PDB entry 9CL7 | electron microscopy, 3.83 A resolution | chains C and E of the 6 polymer chains in the assembly

Chain C:
Protein: Proliferating cell nuclear antigen
From: Homo sapiens
UniProt: P12004 (PCNA_HUMAN); residue numbers follow UniProt; this construct covers 1-261
Amino-acid sequence (261 residues; each row starts with the number of its first residue):
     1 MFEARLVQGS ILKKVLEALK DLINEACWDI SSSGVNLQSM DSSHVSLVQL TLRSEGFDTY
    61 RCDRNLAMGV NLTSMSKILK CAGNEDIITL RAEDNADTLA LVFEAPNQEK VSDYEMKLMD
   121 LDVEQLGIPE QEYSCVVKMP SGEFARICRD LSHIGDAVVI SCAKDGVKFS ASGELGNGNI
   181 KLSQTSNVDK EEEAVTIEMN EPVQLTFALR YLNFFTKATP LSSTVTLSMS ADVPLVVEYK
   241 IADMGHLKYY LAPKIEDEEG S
Swiss-Prot annotation at these positions:
  - DNA-binding region: R61 to K80
  - modified residue: K14 (N6-acetyllysine), K77 (N6-acetyllysine), K80 (N6-acetyllysine), Y211 (Phosphotyrosine), K248 (N6-acetyllysine)
  - cross-link (Glycyl lysine isopeptide (Lys-Gly)): K164 (interchain with G-Cter in SUMO2), K254 (interchain with G-Cter in SUMO2)
  - natural variant: S228 (S228I: In ATLD2)
  - mutagenesis: K13 (K13R: Inhibits acetylation, recruitment to DNA damage sites, inducible ubiquitination and protein degradation, DNA replication and repair synthesis efficiencies, but homotrimer formation, nuclear ...), K14 (K14R: Inhibits acetylation, recruitment to DNA damage sites, inducible ubiquitination and protein degradation, DNA replication and repair synthesis efficiencies, but homotrimer formation, nuclear ...), K20 (K20R: Inhibits acetylation, recruitment to DNA damage sites, inducible ubiquitination and protein degradation, DNA replication and repair synthesis efficiencies, but homotrimer formation, nuclear ...), M40 (M40A: Complete loss of interaction with UHRF2), S43 to V45 (No effect on POLD3-binding. Impairs binding to ALKBH2), K77 (K77A: Inhibits recruitment to DNA damage sites, but nuclear localization is similar as the wild-type; in association with A-80 ...), K80 (K80A: Inhibits recruitment to DNA damage sites, but nuclear localization is similar as the wild-type; in association with A-77 ...), Q125 to I128 (Strong decrease in POLD3-binding. Impairs binding to ALKBH2), I128 (I128A: Complete loss of interaction with UHRF2), K164 (K164R: Abolishes ubiquitination. No effect on interaction with SHPRH), V188 to K190 (No effect on POLD3-binding. No effect on ALKBH2-binding), Y211 (Y211F: Alters chromatin-associated PCNA stability and its function in DNA replication and repair), 3 further mutagenesis entries in UniProt
Cystine bridges: C135-C162

Chain E:
Protein: Fanconi-associated nuclease 1
From: Homo sapiens
Notes: EC 3.1.21.-, 3.1.4.1
UniProt: Q9Y2M0 (FAN1_HUMAN); numbering as in UniProt (aligned over 372-1010)
Amino-acid sequence (639 residues; each row starts with the number of its first residue):
   372 HPYYLRSFLV VLKTVLENED DMLLFDEQEK GIVTKFYQLS ATGQKLYVRL FQRKLSWIKM
   432 TKLEYEEIAL DLTPVIEELT NAGFLQTESE LQELSEVLEL LSAPELKSLA KTFHLVNPNG
   492 QKQQLVDAFL KLAKQRSVCT WGKNKPGIGA VILKRAKALA GQSVRICKGP RAVFSRILLL
   552 FSLTDSMEDE DAACGGQGQL STVLLVNLGR MEFPSYTINR KTHIFQDRDD LIRYAAATHM
   612 LSDISSAMAN GNWEEAKELA QCAKRDWNRL KNHPSLRCHE DLPLFLRCFT VGWIYTRILS
   672 RFVEILQRLH MYEEAVRELE SLLSQRIYCP DSRGRWWDRL ALNLHQHLKR LEPTIKCITE
   732 GLADPEVRTG HRLSLYQRAV RLRESPSCKK FKHLFQQLPE MAVQDVKHVT ITGRLCPQRG
   792 MCKSVFVMEA GEAADPTTVL CSVEELALAH YRRSGFDQGI HGEGSTFSTL YGLLLWDIIF
   852 MDGIPDVFRN ACQAFPLDLC TDSFFTSRRP ALEARLQLIH DAPEESLRAW VAATWHEQEG
   912 RVASLVSWDR FTSLQQAQDL VSCLGGPVLS GVCRHLAADF RHCRGGLPDL VVWNSQSRHF
   972 KLVEVKGPND RLSHKQMIWL AELQKLGAEV EVCHVVAVG
Not modelled in the structure: 561-577, 788-797
Swiss-Prot annotation at these positions:
  - binding site (Mn(2+)): E834, D960, E975, V976
  - natural variant: C871 (C871R: In KMIN), Q929 (Q929P: In KMIN), G937 (G937D: In KMIN), D960 (D960N: In KMIN)
  - mutagenesis: L477 (L477P: Still localized to sites of DNA damage but the strength of the signal is diminished), R706 (R706A: Strongly reduced affinity for sites that have a 5'-terminal phosphate anchor at a flap of 1 nucleotide; when associated with A-952), Q864 (Q864A: Loss of nuclease activity; when associated with A-960; A-975 and A-977), R952 (R952A: Strongly reduced affinity for sites that have a 5'-terminal phosphate anchor at a flap of 1 nucleotide; when associated with A-706), D960 (D960A: Loss of nuclease activity. Loss of nuclease activity; when associated with A-864; A-975 and A-977), E975 (E975A: Loss of nuclease activity; when associated with A-864; A-960 and A-977), K977 (K977A: Loss of nuclease activity; when associated with A-864; A-960 and A-975), D981 to R982 (Loss of nuclease activity)
Reported in the primary citation:
  - binding site for DNA (46-MER) with (CAG)2 extrusion: Y374, R420, R424, K425, K482
  - catalytic residues: D960
  - disease-associated variants - R507H: decreased binding to Proliferating cell nuclear antigen (chain C)
  - mutagenesis - R507H: unchanged catalytic activity on 70mM KCl
  - conformationally variable residues (loop rearrangement): R507
  - mutagenesis - Q506A/R507A/S508A/V509A, R507A, R507H: decreased catalytic activity on PCNA

Interface between chain C and chain E:
Contacting residue pairs (25):
  M40(C) with T511(E), hydrogen bond
  D41(C) with H485(E), salt bridge
  S42(C) with T483(E); F484(E)
  S43(C) with F484(E)
  H44(C) with S508(E); T511(E), hydrogen bond; W512(E), hydrogen bond
  V45(C) with V509(E)
  D156(C) with V487(E)
  R210(C) with H485(E), hydrogen bond (side chain-backbone); V487(E)
  Y211(C) with F484(E); H485(E)
  F214(C) with H485(E)
  D232(C) with R507(E), salt bridge
  P234(C) with V509(E), hydrophobic; K514(E)
  A252(C) with S508(E); V509(E), hydrophobic
  P253(C) with R507(E)
  K254(C) with Q506(E)
  I255(C) with R507(E)
  E258(C) with Q506(E), hydrogen bond; R507(E)
Other interface residues (no listed pair), chain C (20 interface residues in all): D21, L22, L126
Other interface residues (no listed pair), chain E (13 interface residues in all): L486, I519
Interface features reported in the paper:
  - specific contacts: S42(C)-T483(E), Y211(C)-H485(E), D232(C)-R507(E) (salt bridge), P253(C)-R507(E)
  - interface residues, chain C: L22(C), M40(C), V45(C), Y211(C), F214(C), A252(C), I255(C)
  - interface residues, chain E: K482(E), K505(E)

Summary:
The interface between chain C and chain E involves 20 residues on one side and 13 on the other; the contacts
include 5 hydrogen bonds and 2 salt bridges. Polar pairs include D41(C)-H485(E), D232(C)-R507(E) and
M40(C)-T511(E). The paper describes contacts between S42(C) and T483(E), Y211(C) and H485(E) and P253(C) and
R507(E); a salt bridge between D232(C) and R507(E). The paper reports the catalytic residue D960(E);
Q506A/R507A/S508A/V509A, R507A and R507H of chain E reduce catalytic activity on PCNA.
Here chain C is Proliferating cell nuclear antigen and chain E is Fanconi-associated nuclease 1, both from
Homo sapiens. Entry 9CL7 (Cryo-EM structure of FAN1-PCNA-DNA in final state) was determined by electron
microscopy, deposited together with 9CG4, 9CHM and 9CMA.
